Entry 7UJ1 (X-ray diffraction, 3.50 A resolution); this record covers chains A and B of the 4 polymer chains in the assembly.

== Chain A (and B) ==
Molecule: Splicing factor, proline- and glutamine-rich
From: Homo sapiens
Notes: chain B of this document is another copy of the same molecule, construct and numbering; everything in this record applies to it too
UniProt: P23246 (SFPQ_HUMAN); residue numbers follow UniProt; this construct covers 214-598
Chain sequence (412 residues; numbered 187 to 598; the number before each row is that of its first residue):
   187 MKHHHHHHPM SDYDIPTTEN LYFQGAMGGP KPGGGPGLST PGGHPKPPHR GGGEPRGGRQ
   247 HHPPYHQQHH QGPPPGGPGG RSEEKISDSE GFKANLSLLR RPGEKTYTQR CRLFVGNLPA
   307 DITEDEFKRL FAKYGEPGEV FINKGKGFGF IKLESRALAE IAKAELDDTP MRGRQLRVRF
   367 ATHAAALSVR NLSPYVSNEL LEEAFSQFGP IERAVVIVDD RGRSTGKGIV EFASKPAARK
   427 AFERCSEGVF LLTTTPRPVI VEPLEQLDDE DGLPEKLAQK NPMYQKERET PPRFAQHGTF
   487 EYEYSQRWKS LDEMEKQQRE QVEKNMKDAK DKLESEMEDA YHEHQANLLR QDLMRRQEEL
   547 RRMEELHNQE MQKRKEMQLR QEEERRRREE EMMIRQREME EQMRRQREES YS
Disordered / not traced: 187-272, 541-598 (chain B: 187-272, 543-598)
Construct notes: initiating methionine (187); expression tag (188-213)
Curated features (UniProtKB/Swiss-Prot):
  - modified residue: R236 (Omega-N-methylarginine), R242 (Omega-N-methylarginine), R245 (Omega-N-methylarginine), S273 (Phosphoserine), S283 (Phosphoserine), Y293 (Phosphotyrosine), K314 (N6,N6-dimethyllysine), K319 (N6-acetyllysine), K338 (N6-acetyllysine), T368 (Phosphothreonine), S374 (Phosphoserine), S379 (Phosphoserine), K421 (N6-acetyllysine), K472 (N6-acetyllysine), S496 (Phosphoserine), R571 (Dimethylated arginine)
  - cross-link (Glycyl lysine isopeptide (Lys-Gly)): K271 (interchain with G-Cter in SUMO2), K279 (interchain with G-Cter in SUMO2), K338 (interchain with G-Cter in SUMO2)

== Chain A / chain B interface ==
Pairs across the interface - 188 pairs, chain A then chain B:
  F278(A) - L284(B)  hydrophobic
  N281(A) - L284(B)  hydrogen bond (side chain-backbone)
  L284(A) - L285(B)  hydrophobic
  L285(A) - L284(B)
  L285(A) - R287(B)
  P288(A) - E346(B)
  P288(A) - I347(B)  hydrophobic
  R296(A) - E456(B)  salt bridge
  A343(A) - R287(B)  hydrogen bond (backbone-side chain)
  I347(A) - R287(B)
  R365(A) - D406(B)  hydrogen bond (side chain-backbone)
  R365(A) - R407(B)
  R365(A) - G408(B)
  T368(A) - D406(B)
  R376(A) - D498(B)  salt bridge
  N377(A) - W494(B)
  S379(A) - E473(B)  hydrogen bond
  Y381(A) - N467(B)
  Y381(A) - Y470(B)
  Y381(A) - E473(B)
  V382(A) - L459(B)
  S383(A) - L459(B)
  S383(A) - E461(B)  hydrogen bond
  S383(A) - A464(B)
  S383(A) - Y470(B)  hydrogen bond
  N384(A) - D457(B)  hydrogen bond (side chain-backbone)
  N384(A) - G458(B)
  N384(A) - L459(B)  hydrogen bond (backbone-backbone)
  N384(A) - P460(B)
  E385(A) - P460(B)
  E385(A) - E461(B)  hydrogen bond (side chain-backbone)
  E385(A) - K462(B)  hydrogen bond (side chain-backbone)
  L386(A) - Y470(B)
  L386(A) - R474(B)
  L386(A) - P478(B)  hydrophobic
  E389(A) - R474(B)  salt bridge
  A390(A) - P478(B)  hydrophobic
  R399(A) - D455(B)  hydrogen bond (side chain-backbone)
  V401(A) - D455(B)
  V401(A) - E456(B)
  V401(A) - G458(B)
  V402(A) - G458(B)
  V402(A) - L459(B)  hydrogen bond (backbone-backbone)
  I403(A) - L453(B)  hydrophobic
  I403(A) - D454(B)
  V404(A) - L453(B)
  V404(A) - D454(B)  hydrogen bond (backbone-backbone)
  V404(A) - G458(B)
  V404(A) - L459(B)  hydrophobic
  D405(A) - Q452(B)
  D406(A) - T368(B)
  D406(A) - Q452(B)
  R407(A) - R365(B)
  R430(A) - F480(B)
  C431(A) - K495(B)  hydrogen bond (backbone-side chain)
  S432(A) - K495(B)  hydrogen bond (backbone-side chain)
  E433(A) - K495(B)
  G434(A) - F480(B)
  G434(A) - K495(B)  hydrogen bond (backbone-side chain)
  V435(A) - F480(B)
  V435(A) - A481(B)  hydrogen bond (backbone-backbone)
  V435(A) - S491(B)
  V435(A) - Q492(B)
  V435(A) - K495(B)
  F436(A) - R479(B)
  F436(A) - F480(B)  hydrophobic
  L437(A) - P478(B)
  L437(A) - R479(B)  hydrogen bond (backbone-backbone)
  L437(A) - A481(B)  hydrophobic
  L438(A) - T476(B)
  L438(A) - P478(B)
  L438(A) - R479(B)
  T439(A) - E473(B)  hydrogen bond
  T439(A) - R474(B)
  T439(A) - R479(B)  hydrogen bond (backbone-side chain)
  T440(A) - K472(B)  hydrogen bond (side chain-backbone)
  T440(A) - E473(B)  hydrogen bond (backbone-backbone)
  T440(A) - E475(B)
  T440(A) - T476(B)  hydrogen bond
  T440(A) - R479(B)
  T441(A) - E473(B)  hydrogen bond
  P442(A) - Y490(B)
  P444(A) - S491(B)
  I446(A) - W494(B)  hydrophobic
  Q452(A) - D406(B)
  L453(A) - I403(B)  hydrophobic
  L453(A) - V404(B)
  D454(A) - I403(B)
  D454(A) - V404(B)  hydrogen bond (backbone-backbone)
  D455(A) - R399(B)  salt bridge
  D455(A) - V401(B)
  D455(A) - I403(B)
  E456(A) - R296(B)  salt bridge
  E456(A) - V401(B)
  D457(A) - N384(B)  hydrogen bond (backbone-side chain)
  G458(A) - N384(B)
  G458(A) - V401(B)
  G458(A) - V402(B)
  G458(A) - V404(B)
  L459(A) - V382(B)
  L459(A) - S383(B)
  L459(A) - N384(B)  hydrogen bond (backbone-backbone)
  L459(A) - V402(B)  hydrogen bond (backbone-backbone)
  L459(A) - V404(B)  hydrophobic
  P460(A) - N384(B)
  P460(A) - E385(B)
  E461(A) - S383(B)
  E461(A) - E385(B)  hydrogen bond (backbone-side chain)
  K462(A) - E385(B)  salt bridge
  N467(A) - Y381(B)
  M469(A) - Y381(B)
  Y470(A) - Y381(B)
  Y470(A) - S383(B)
  Y470(A) - L386(B)
  K472(A) - T440(B)  hydrogen bond (backbone-side chain)
  E473(A) - S379(B)
  E473(A) - Y381(B)
  E473(A) - T439(B)
  E473(A) - T440(B)  hydrogen bond (backbone-side chain)
  E473(A) - T441(B)  hydrogen bond
  R474(A) - L386(B)
  R474(A) - E389(B)  salt bridge
  E475(A) - T440(B)
  T476(A) - L438(B)
  T476(A) - T440(B)  hydrogen bond
  P478(A) - L386(B)  hydrophobic
  P478(A) - L437(B)
  P478(A) - L438(B)
  R479(A) - F436(B)
  R479(A) - L437(B)  hydrogen bond (backbone-backbone)
  R479(A) - T439(B)  hydrogen bond (side chain-backbone)
  R479(A) - T440(B)  hydrogen bond (side chain-backbone)
  F480(A) - R430(B)
  F480(A) - V435(B)
  F480(A) - F436(B)  hydrophobic
  A481(A) - V435(B)  hydrogen bond (backbone-backbone)
  A481(A) - L437(B)  hydrophobic
  F486(A) - Y527(B)  hydrophobic
  E487(A) - P442(B)
  Y490(A) - P442(B)
  Y490(A) - L519(B)
  Y490(A) - E520(B)
  Y490(A) - M523(B)  hydrophobic
  S491(A) - V435(B)
  S491(A) - P444(B)
  Q492(A) - V435(B)
  R493(A) - L519(B)
  R493(A) - M523(B)
  W494(A) - N377(B)
  W494(A) - K516(B)
  W494(A) - L519(B)
  K495(A) - C431(B)  hydrogen bond (side chain-backbone)
  K495(A) - S432(B)  hydrogen bond (side chain-backbone)
  K495(A) - G434(B)  hydrogen bond (side chain-backbone)
  K495(A) - V435(B)
  L497(A) - M512(B)
  L497(A) - A515(B)  hydrophobic
  L497(A) - K516(B)
  D498(A) - R376(B)  salt bridge
  D498(A) - K516(B)  salt bridge
  M500(A) - M512(B)  hydrophobic
  E501(A) - V508(B)
  E501(A) - M512(B)
  E501(A) - K516(B)  salt bridge
  Q504(A) - V508(B)
  Q504(A) - M512(B)
  R505(A) - R505(B)
  R505(A) - V508(B)
  R505(A) - E509(B)  salt bridge
  V508(A) - E501(B)
  V508(A) - Q504(B)
  V508(A) - V508(B)  hydrophobic
  E509(A) - R505(B)  salt bridge
  M512(A) - L497(B)
  M512(A) - M500(B)  hydrophobic
  M512(A) - E501(B)
  M512(A) - Q504(B)
  A515(A) - L497(B)
  K516(A) - W494(B)
  K516(A) - L497(B)
  K516(A) - D498(B)  salt bridge
  K516(A) - E501(B)  salt bridge
  L519(A) - Y490(B)  hydrophobic
  L519(A) - R493(B)
  L519(A) - W494(B)
  E520(A) - Y490(B)
  M523(A) - Y490(B)  hydrophobic
  M523(A) - R493(B)
Other interface residues (no listed pair), chain A (100 interface residues in all): D274, E346, A350, P380, Q393, G408, S410, A464, P477, K502, K513
Other interface residues (no listed pair), chain B (99 interface residues in all): N281, P288, F366, P380, A390, Q393, F394, D405, T411, E433, I446, M469, P477, F486, E487, K513

== Overview ==
The interface between chain A and chain B involves 100 residues on one side and 99 on the other; the contacts
include 40 hydrogen bonds and 14 salt bridges. Polar pairs include R296(A)-E456(B), R376(A)-D498(B) and
E389(A)-R474(B).
Chain A and chain B are both Splicing factor, proline- and glutamine-rich (Homo sapiens); the structure,
Crystal structure of PSF-RNA complex, was determined by X-ray diffraction, deposited together with 7UK1.
